PDB entry 8BVM | electron microscopy, 3.80 A resolution | chains I and u of the 16 polymer chains in the assembly

Chain I:
Protein: RNA-binding protein Hfq
Source organism: Pseudomonas aeruginosa
UniProt: A6VD57 (HFQ_PSEA7); residue numbers follow UniProt; this construct covers 1-82
Sequence (82 residues; numbered 1 to 82; the number before each row is that of its first residue):
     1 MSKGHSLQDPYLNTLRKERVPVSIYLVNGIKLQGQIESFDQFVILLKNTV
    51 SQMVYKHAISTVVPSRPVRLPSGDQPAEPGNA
Not modelled in the structure: 1-4, 71-82
Reported in the primary citation:
  - binding site for rbsB mRNA (chain u): Arg16, Lys17, Arg19, Arg66

Chain u:
Molecule: rbsB mRNA
Sequence (108 nucleotides; numbered -40 to 68; 1 number in that range is skipped by the numbering (no residue carries it; nothing is unmodelled there); the number before each row is that of its first residue; numbers below 1 keep their minus sign (A-40 is residue -40)):
   -40 AACGCAAACGUUUGCGUCUGGAUAAUCUCCUGGAAAAGAAUCAAUACAAC
    10 GAUAAGAAAAGCUGGAG
    28 GAUAUACCAUGAAGCGGGUCGCUUCCCGGCGCCUGUUGGCU
Not modelled in the structure: -40 to -3, 28-31, 45-47, 51-54, 59-68

Chain I / chain u interface:
Pairs across the interface - 12 pairs, chain I then chain u:
  Tyr25(I) - A3(u)  stacking on the base
  Leu26(I) - G38(u)  base contact
  Asn28(I) - U4(u)  sugar contact
  Gly29(I) - A3(u)  hydrogen bond to the sugar
  Gly29(I) - U4(u)  phosphate contact
  Ile30(I) - G38(u)  base contact
  Lys31(I) - U37(u)  base contact
  Leu32(I) - G38(u)  base contact
  Gln52(I) - G38(u)  base contact
  Ser60(I) - A3(u)  base contact
  Thr61(I) - A3(u)  hydrogen bond to the base
  Val63(I) - A3(u)  base contact

In short:
The interface between chain I and chain u involves 11 residues on one side and 4 on the other; the contacts
include 2 hydrogen bonds and 1 aromatic stacking contact. Polar pairs include Thr61(I)-A3(u) and
Gly29(I)-A3(u). The paper reports a binding site for rbsB mRNA (chain u) at Arg16(I), Lys17(I) and Arg19(I)
among others.
Here chain I is RNA-binding protein Hfq (Pseudomonas aeruginosa) and chain u is rbsB mRNA. Entry 8BVM (Cryo-EM
structure of Hfq-Crc-rbsB translation repression complex) was determined by electron microscopy, deposited
together with 8BVH and 8BVJ.
